Entry 7V0N (electron microscopy, 5.90 A resolution (low resolution: residue-level contacts below are approximate; hydrogen-bond / salt-bridge calls are withheld)); this record covers chains E and c of the 16 polymer chains in the assembly.

Chain E:
Protein: IgG 21 Fab heavy chain
Source organism: Homo sapiens
Notes: fragment: Heavy chain variable domain: QVQLVESGGGVVQPGRSLRLSCAASGFTFRTYALHWVRQAPGKGLEWVAVISYDGSNKYYADSVKGRFTISRDNSKNTLFVQMNSLRPEDTAVYYCTRVVNFGVAFIRDGVYGHYYYGMDVWGQGTTVTVSSAS; antibody fragment or engineered binder
Chain sequence (235 residues; row label = number of the first residue in the row; X marks 235 residues of unknown identity (built as UNK)):
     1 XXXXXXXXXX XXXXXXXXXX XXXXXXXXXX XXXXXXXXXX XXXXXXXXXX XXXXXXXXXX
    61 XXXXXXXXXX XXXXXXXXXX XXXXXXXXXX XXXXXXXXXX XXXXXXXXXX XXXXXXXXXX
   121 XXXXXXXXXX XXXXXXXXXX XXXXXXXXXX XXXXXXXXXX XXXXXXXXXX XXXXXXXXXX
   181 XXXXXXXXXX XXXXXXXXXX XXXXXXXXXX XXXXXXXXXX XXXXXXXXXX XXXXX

Chain c:
Protein: Spike glycoprotein E2
Source organism: Eastern equine encephalitis virus
Reference sequence: Q4QXJ7 (POLS_EEEVF); residues 1-342 here correspond to UniProt positions 325-666 (UniProt number = residue number + 324)
Chain sequence (342 residues; numbered 1 to 342; the number before each row is that of its first residue):
     1 DLDTHFTQYK LARPYIADCP NCGHSRCDSP IAIEEVRGDA HAGVIRIQTS AMFGLKTDGV
    61 DLAYMSFMNG KTQKSIKIDN LHVRTSAPCS LVSHHGYYIL AQCPPGDTVT VGFHDGPNRH
   121 TCTVAHKVEF RPVGREKYRH PPEHGVELPC NRYTHKRADQ GHYVEMHQPG LVADHSLLSI
   181 HSAKVKITVP SGAQVKYYCK CPDVREGITS SDHTTTCTDV KQCRAYLIDN KKWVYNSGRL
   241 PRGEGDTFKG KLHVPFVPVK AKCIATLAPE PLVEHKHRTL ILHLHPDHPT LLTTRSLGSD
   301 ANPTRQWIER PTTVNFTVTG EGLEYTWGNH PPKRVWAQES GE
Cystine bridges: C19-C122, C22-C27, C89-C103, C150-C263, C199-C223, C201-C217

How chain E and chain c interact:
Chain c side of the interface, 4 residues: H181, V204, R205, H213

In short:
No residue of chain E is in contact with chain c.
Here chain E is IgG 21 Fab heavy chain (Homo sapiens) and chain c is Spike glycoprotein E2 (Eastern equine
encephalitis virus). Entry 7V0N (Cryo-EM structure of SINV/EEEV in complex with Fab fragment of a
moderately/weakly neutralizing human antibody IgG-21) was determined by electron microscopy (same publication
as 7V0O and 7V0P).
